PDB entry 8IQ4 | electron microscopy, 2.70 A resolution | chains A and N of the 5 polymer chains in the assembly

[Chain A]
Molecule: Guanine nucleotide-binding protein G(s) subunit alpha isoforms short
From: Homo sapiens
Reference sequence: P63092 (GNAS2_HUMAN); the construct has insertions or renumbered stretches relative to UniProt, so the offset changes along the chain: 17-56 = UniProt 17-56; 188-195 = UniProt 57-64; 204-253 = UniProt 204-253; 264-394 = UniProt 264-394
Chain sequence (245 residues; row label = number of the first residue in the row; note: 141 numbers in that range are skipped by the numbering (no residue carries them; nothing is unmodelled there)):
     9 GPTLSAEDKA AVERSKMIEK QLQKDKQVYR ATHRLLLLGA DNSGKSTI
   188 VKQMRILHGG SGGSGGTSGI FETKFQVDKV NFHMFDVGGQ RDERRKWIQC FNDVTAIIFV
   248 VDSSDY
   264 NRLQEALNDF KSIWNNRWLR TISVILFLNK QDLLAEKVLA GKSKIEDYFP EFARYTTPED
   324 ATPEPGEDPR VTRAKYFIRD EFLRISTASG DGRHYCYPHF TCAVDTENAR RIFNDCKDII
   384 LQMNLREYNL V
Unresolved in the structure: 9-16, 188-206, 304-310, 326-335
Differences from the reference sequence: expression tag (9-16); conflict Ala19 (Gln in P63092), Val20 (Arg in P63092), Arg22 (Ala in P63092), Ser23 (Asn in P63092), Met25 (Lys in P63092), Asp49 (Gly in P63092), Asn50 (Glu in P63092), Asp249 (Ala in P63092), Asp252 (Ser in P63092), Asp272 (Leu in P63092), Ala372 (Ile in P63092), Ile375 (Val in P63092), Lys380 (Arg in P63092), Leu384 (Gln in P63092), Gln385 (Arg in P63092), Asn387 (His in P63092), Glu390 (Gln in P63092), Asn392 (Glu in P63092), Val394 (Leu in P63092); linker (196-203)

[Chain N]
Molecule: Nanobody 35
From: Vicugna pacos
Notes: antibody fragment or engineered binder
Chain sequence (134 residues; each row starts with the number of its first residue):
     1 QVQLQESGGG LVQPGGSLRL SCAASGFTFS NYKMNWVRQA PGKGLEWVSD ISQSGASISY
    61 TGSVKGRFTI SRDNAKNTLY LQMNSLKPED TAVYYCARCP APFTPFCFDV TSTTYAYRGQ
   121 GTQVTVSSHH HHHH
Unresolved in the structure: 10-16, 85-89, 127-134
Cystine bridges: Cys22-Cys96, Cys99-Cys107

[Interface between chain A and chain N]
Pairs across the interface - 24 pairs, chain A then chain N:
  Asp229(A) - Asp109(N)
  Asp229(A) - Ser112(N)  hydrogen bond
  Asp229(A) - Thr113(N)  hydrogen bond (side chain-backbone)
  Glu230(A) - Asp109(N)
  Glu230(A) - Ser112(N)
  Glu230(A) - Thr114(N)
  Glu230(A) - Tyr115(N)
  Arg231(A) - Phe108(N)
  Arg231(A) - Asp109(N)  hydrogen bond (backbone-side chain)
  Arg232(A) - Pro100(N)
  Arg232(A) - Phe108(N)
  Arg232(A) - Asp109(N)  salt bridge
  Arg232(A) - Tyr115(N)
  Arg232(A) - Tyr117(N)
  Gln267(A) - Thr61(N)
  Gln267(A) - Gly62(N)
  Asn271(A) - Trp47(N)
  Ser275(A) - Cys107(N)
  Ser275(A) - Phe108(N)
  Ile276(A) - Phe108(N)  hydrophobic
  Asn278(A) - Phe106(N)
  Asn279(A) - Phe106(N)
  Arg280(A) - Phe106(N)
  Tyr311(A) - Gly62(N)
Also at the interface, not in a pair above, chain A (16 interface residues in all): Arg228, Ile235, Lys274, Pro313
Also at the interface, not in a pair above, chain N (17 interface residues in all): Ser59, Ser63, Pro105, Ala116

[Summary]
Chain A and chain N form an interface of 16 and 17 residues respectively; the contacts include 3 hydrogen
bonds and 1 salt bridge. Polar pairs include Arg232(A)-Asp109(N), Asp229(A)-Ser112(N) and Asp229(A)-Thr113(N).
Here chain A is Guanine nucleotide-binding protein G(s) subunit alpha isoforms short (Homo sapiens) and chain
N is Nanobody 35 (Vicugna pacos). Entry 8IQ4 (Cryo-EM structure of Carboprost-bound prostaglandin-F2-alpha
receptor-miniGq-Nb35 complex) was determined by electron microscopy, deposited together with 8IQ6.
